Entry 9DDM (electron microscopy, 2.94 A resolution); this record covers chains C and Z of the 9 polymer chains in the assembly.

== Chain C ==
Protein: Tol-Pal system protein TolQ
From: Escherichia coli
Reference sequence: P0ABV0 (TOLQ_ECO57); residue numbers follow UniProt; this construct covers 1-230
Sequence (230 residues; each row starts with the number of its first residue):
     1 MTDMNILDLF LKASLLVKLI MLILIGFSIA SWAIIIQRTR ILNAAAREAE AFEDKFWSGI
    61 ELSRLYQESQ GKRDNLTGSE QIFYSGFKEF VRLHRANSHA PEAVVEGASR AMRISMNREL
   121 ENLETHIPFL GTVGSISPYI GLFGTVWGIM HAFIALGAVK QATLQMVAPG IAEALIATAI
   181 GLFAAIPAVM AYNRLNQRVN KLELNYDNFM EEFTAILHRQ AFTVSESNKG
Not modelled in the structure: 1-3, 224-230

== Chain Z ==
Protein: Tol-Pal system protein TolR
From: Escherichia coli
Reference sequence: P0ABV8 (TOLR_ECO57); residues 1-142 here = UniProt positions 1-142
Sequence (142 residues; row label = number of the first residue in the row):
     1 MARARGRGRR DLKSEINIVP LLDVLLVLLL IFMATAPIIT QSVEVDLPDA TESQAVSSND
    61 NPPVIVEVSG IGQYTVVVEK DRLERLPPEQ VVAEVSSRFK ANPKTVFLIG GAKDVPYDEI
   121 IKALNLLHSA GVKSVGLMTQ PI
Not modelled in the structure: 1-11, 38-142

== Interface between chain C and chain Z ==
Pairs across the interface (21):
  Pro138(C) - Asn17(Z)
  Pro138(C) - Ile18(Z)  hydrophobic
  Tyr139(C) - Asn17(Z)
  Tyr139(C) - Pro20(Z)
  Leu142(C) - Pro20(Z)
  Leu142(C) - Leu21(Z)  hydrophobic
  Leu142(C) - Val24(Z)  hydrophobic
  Val146(C) - Val24(Z)  hydrophobic
  Ile149(C) - Val24(Z)  hydrophobic
  Ile149(C) - Leu28(Z)  hydrophobic
  Phe153(C) - Ile31(Z)  hydrophobic
  Leu164(C) - Phe32(Z)  hydrophobic
  Leu164(C) - Thr35(Z)
  Ile186(C) - Ile16(Z)  hydrophobic
  Val189(C) - Ser14(Z)
  Val189(C) - Ile16(Z)  hydrophobic
  Tyr192(C) - Leu12(Z)
  Tyr192(C) - Ser14(Z)
  Asn193(C) - Lys13(Z)
  Asn193(C) - Ser14(Z)  hydrogen bond (side chain-backbone)
  Asn196(C) - Leu12(Z)
Other interface residues (no listed pair), chain C (18 interface residues in all): Gly134, Thr145, Ile171, Leu175, Thr178, Leu182
Other interface residues (no listed pair), chain Z (14 interface residues in all): Glu15

== Overview ==
18 residues of chain C and 14 residues of chain Z are in contact, with 1 hydrogen bond. The hydrogen-bonded
pair is Asn193(C)-Ser14(Z).
Here chain C is Tol-Pal system protein TolQ and chain Z is Tol-Pal system protein TolR, both from Escherichia
coli. Entry 9DDM (E. coli TolAQR conformation I) was determined by electron microscopy together with 9DDN,
9DDO, 9DDP and 9DDQ from the same study.
